Entry 7LUV (electron microscopy, 3.70 A resolution); this record covers chains A and D of the 6 polymer chains in the assembly.

== Chain A ==
Molecule: THO complex subunit HPR1
Source organism: Saccharomyces cerevisiae
UniProt: P17629 (HPR1_YEAST); residues 1-603 here = UniProt positions 1-603
Chain sequence (603 residues; numbered 1 to 603; the number before each row is that of its first residue):
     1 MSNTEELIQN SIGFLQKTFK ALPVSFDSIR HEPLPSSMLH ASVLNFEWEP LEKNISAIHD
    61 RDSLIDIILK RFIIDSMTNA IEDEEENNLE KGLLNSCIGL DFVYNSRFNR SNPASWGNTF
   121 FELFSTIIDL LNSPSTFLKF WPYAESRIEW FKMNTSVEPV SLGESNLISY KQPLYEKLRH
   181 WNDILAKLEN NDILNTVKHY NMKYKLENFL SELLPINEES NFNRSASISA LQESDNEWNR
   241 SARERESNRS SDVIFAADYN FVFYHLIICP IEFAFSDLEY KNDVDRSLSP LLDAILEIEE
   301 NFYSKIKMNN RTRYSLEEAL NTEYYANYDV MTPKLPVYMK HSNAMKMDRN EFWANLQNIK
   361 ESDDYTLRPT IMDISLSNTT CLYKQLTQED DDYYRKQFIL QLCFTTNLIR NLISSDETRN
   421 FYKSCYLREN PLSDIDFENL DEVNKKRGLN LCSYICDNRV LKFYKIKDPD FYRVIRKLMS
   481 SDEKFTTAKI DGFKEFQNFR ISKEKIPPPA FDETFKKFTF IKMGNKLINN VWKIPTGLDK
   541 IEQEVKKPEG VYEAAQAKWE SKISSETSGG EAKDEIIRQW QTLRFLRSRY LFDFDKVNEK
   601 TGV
Disordered / not traced: 1-3, 52-59, 79-88, 231-250, 432-442, 536-603
UniProt features mapped onto this chain:
  - modified residue: S234 (Phosphoserine)

== Chain D ==
Molecule: THO complex subunit MFT1
Source organism: Saccharomyces cerevisiae
UniProt: P33441 (MFT1_YEAST); residue numbers follow UniProt; this construct covers 1-256
Chain sequence (256 residues; numbered 1 to 256; the number before each row is that of its first residue):
     1 MPLSQKQIDQ VRTKVHYSEV DTPFNKYLDI LGKVTKLTGS IINGTLSNDD SKIEKLTEQN
    61 ISQLKESAHL RFLDLQSSID TKKVADENWE TCQQETLAKL ENLKDKLPDI KSIHSKLLLR
   121 IGKLQGLYDS VQVINREVEG LSEGRTSLVV TRAEWEKELG TDLVKFLIEK NYLKLVDPGL
   181 KKDSSEERYR IYDDFSKGPK ELESINASMK SDIENVRQEV SSYKEKWLRD AEIFGKITSI
   241 FKEELLKRDG LLNEAE
Disordered / not traced: 1-4, 41-58, 142-196, 228-256

== Chain A / chain D interface ==
Contacting residue pairs (32):
  I8(A) - L73(D)  hydrophobic
  D60(A) - E66(D)  hydrogen bond (backbone-side chain)
  S63(A) - L70(D)
  I67(A) - D74(D)
  K70(A) - D74(D)  salt bridge
  R71(A) - S77(D)
  L130(A) - N88(D)
  N132(A) - N88(D)
  E176(A) - V20(D)
  R179(A) - E19(D)
  R179(A) - V20(D)
  N191(A) - W89(D)
  N191(A) - Q93(D)
  L194(A) - Q93(D)
  T196(A) - T96(D)
  L316(A) - E139(D)
  L320(A) - V138(D)  hydrophobic
  Y338(A) - L127(D)  hydrophobic
  Y338(A) - Y128(D)
  Y338(A) - V131(D)
  M339(A) - Y128(D)
  D348(A) - R120(D)
  E351(A) - R120(D)  salt bridge
  F352(A) - L117(D)  hydrophobic
  F352(A) - R120(D)
  I359(A) - D109(D)
  D363(A) - K99(D)  salt bridge
  D364(A) - K106(D)
  Y365(A) - K106(D)  hydrogen bond (side chain-backbone)
  Y365(A) - D109(D)
  T366(A) - K99(D)
  L367(A) - L100(D)  hydrophobic
Also at the interface, not in a pair above, chain A (37 interface residues in all): L64, I74, E122, T126, D129, S133, Y175, K187, L188, L356, N430
Also at the interface, not in a pair above, chain D (35 interface residues in all): I8, S18, T22, D80, T81, V84, A85, C92, I110, I113, L124, N135, K197

== Summary ==
Chain A and chain D form an interface of 37 and 35 residues respectively; the contacts include 2 hydrogen
bonds and 3 salt bridges. Polar pairs include K70(A)-D74(D), E351(A)-R120(D) and D363(A)-K99(D).
Chain A is THO complex subunit HPR1 and chain D is THO complex subunit MFT1, both from Saccharomyces
cerevisiae; the structure, Cryo-EM structure of the yeast THO-Sub2 complex, was determined by electron
microscopy.
